Entry 6BIX (X-ray diffraction, 2.20 A resolution); this record covers chains B and C of the 3 polymer chains in the assembly.

== Chain B ==
Molecule: HLA class II DR-beta (HLA-DR B)
From: Homo sapiens
UniProtKB: Q29890 (Q29890_HUMAN); residues 1-190 here correspond to UniProt positions 30-219 (UniProt number = residue number + 29)
Sequence (200 residues; numbered -1 to 198; the number before each row is that of its first residue; numbers below 1 keep their minus sign (Gly-1 is residue -1)):
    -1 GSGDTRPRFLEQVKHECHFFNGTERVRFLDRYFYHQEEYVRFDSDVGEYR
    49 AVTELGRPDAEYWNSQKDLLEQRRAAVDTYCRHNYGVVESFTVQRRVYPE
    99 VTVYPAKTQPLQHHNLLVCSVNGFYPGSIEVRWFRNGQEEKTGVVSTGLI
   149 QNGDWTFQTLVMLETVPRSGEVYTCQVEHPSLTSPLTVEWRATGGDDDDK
Disordered / not traced: -1 to 1, 191-198
Sequence notes: expression tag (-1 to 0, 191-198)
Cystine bridges: Cys15-Cys79, Cys117-Cys173
From the paper describing this entry:
  - contacts within the chain: Asp28-Arg71 (hydrogen bond), Tyr47-Arg71 (hydrogen bond)
  - specificity-determining residues: Val86 (proposed by the authors, not directly observed)

== Chain C ==
Molecule: LL37_Cit91
Sequence (13 residues; numbered 1 to 13; the number before each row is that of its first residue):
     1 ETVCPRTTQQSPE
Modified positions: Arg6 (citrulline; CIR)

== Chain B / chain C interface ==
Pairs across the interface (34):
  Val11(B) - Thr8(C)
  His13(B) - Arg6(C)
  His13(B) - Thr7(C)
  His13(B) - Thr8(C)
  Phe26(B) - Arg6(C)
  Tyr30(B) - Thr8(C)
  Tyr30(B) - Gln9(C)  hydrogen bond (side chain-backbone)
  Tyr47(B) - Gln9(C)  hydrogen bond
  Pro56(B) - Pro12(C)
  Asp57(B) - Ser11(C)  hydrogen bond
  Asp57(B) - Pro12(C)
  Tyr60(B) - Gln10(C)
  Tyr60(B) - Pro12(C)
  Trp61(B) - Gln9(C)
  Trp61(B) - Gln10(C)  hydrogen bond (side chain-backbone)
  Trp61(B) - Ser11(C)
  Leu67(B) - Gln9(C)
  Gln70(B) - Arg6(C)
  Arg71(B) - Arg6(C)
  Arg71(B) - Thr7(C)  hydrogen bond (side chain-backbone)
  Arg71(B) - Gln9(C)  hydrogen bond
  Ala74(B) - Arg6(C)
  Thr77(B) - Arg6(C)
  Tyr78(B) - Cys4(C)
  Tyr78(B) - Pro5(C)
  Tyr78(B) - Arg6(C)
  His81(B) - Thr2(C)  hydrogen bond (side chain-backbone)
  His81(B) - Cys4(C)
  Asn82(B) - Val3(C)
  Asn82(B) - Cys4(C)  hydrogen bond (side chain-backbone)
  Val85(B) - Glu1(C)
  Val85(B) - Thr2(C)
  Val85(B) - Val3(C)  hydrophobic
  Val86(B) - Val3(C)  hydrophobic
Also at the interface, not in a pair above, chain B (21 interface residues in all): Asp28, Tyr37
Interface features reported in the paper:
  - interface residues, chain B: Phe26(B), Arg71(B), Tyr78(B)

== Overview ==
21 residues of chain B and 12 residues of chain C are in contact; the contacts include 8 hydrogen bonds. Polar
contacts include Tyr30(B)-Gln9(C), Tyr47(B)-Gln9(C) and Asp57(B)-Ser11(C). The paper reports interface
residues Phe26(B), Arg71(B) and Tyr78(B); the specificity determinant Val86(B).
Here chain B is HLA class II DR-beta (HLA-DR B) (Homo sapiens) and chain C is LL37_Cit91. Entry 6BIX (HLA-DRB1
in complex with citrullinated LL37 peptide) was determined by X-ray diffraction together with 6BIJ, 6BIL,
6BIN, 6BIR, 6BIV, 6BIY and 6BIZ from the same study.
